PDB entry 1J2P | X-ray diffraction, 2.60 A resolution | chains D and E of the 7 polymer chains in the assembly

Chain D (and E):
Molecule: Proteasome alpha subunit
Organism: Archaeoglobus fulgidus
Notes: EC 3.4.25.1; chain E of this document is another copy of the same molecule, construct and numbering; everything in this record applies to it too
UniProt: O29760 (PSMA_ARCFU); the construct lacks a stretch of the UniProt sequence and is renumbered around it, so the offset changes along the chain: 1-144 = UniProt 1-144; 146-220 = UniProt 145-219; 221-233 = UniProt 221-233
Chain sequence (246 residues; numbered 1 to 233 plus 14 insertion-coded residues; 1 number in that range is skipped by the numbering (no residue carries it; nothing is unmodelled there); the number before each row is that of its first residue; a row labelled like 233A-233M holds insertion residues (233A, then the next letters in order)):
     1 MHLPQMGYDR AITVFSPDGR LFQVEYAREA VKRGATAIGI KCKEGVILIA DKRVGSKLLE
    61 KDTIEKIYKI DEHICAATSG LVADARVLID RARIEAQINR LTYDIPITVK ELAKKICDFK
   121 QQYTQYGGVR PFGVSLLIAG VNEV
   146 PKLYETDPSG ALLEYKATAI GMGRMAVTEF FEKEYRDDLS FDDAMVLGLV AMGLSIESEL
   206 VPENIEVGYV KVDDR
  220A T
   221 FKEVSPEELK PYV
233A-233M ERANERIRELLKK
Not modelled in the structure: 1-3
Sequence notes: conflict Lys-61 (Ala in O29760), Ile-105 (Glu in O29760), Asn-142 (Asp in O29760), Met-170 (Asn169 in O29760)

How chain D and chain E interact:
Pairs across the interface (69):
  Gly-7(D) / Arg-10(E)  hydrogen bond (backbone-side chain)
  Tyr-8(D) / Asp-9(E)  hydrogen bond
  Ile-12(D) / Arg-130(E)
  Thr-13(D) / Gln-23(E)
  Thr-13(D) / Arg-130(E)
  Val-14(D) / Arg-10(E)
  Val-14(D) / Gln-23(E)
  Phe-15(D) / Gln-23(E)
  Phe-15(D) / Tyr-26(E)
  Phe-15(D) / Ala-27(E)  hydrophobic
  Phe-15(D) / Leu-81(E)  hydrophobic
  Phe-15(D) / Arg-130(E)
  Phe-15(D) / Pro-131(E)
  Phe-15(D) / Gly-133(E)
  Ser-16(D) / Tyr-26(E)
  Pro-17(D) / Tyr-26(E)  hydrophobic
  Pro-17(D) / Glu-29(E)
  Asp-18(D) / Glu-29(E)
  Asp-18(D) / Arg-33(E)  hydrogen bond (backbone-side chain)
  Gly-19(D) / Tyr-26(E)
  Gly-19(D) / Glu-29(E)
  Gly-19(D) / Ala-30(E)
  Gly-19(D) / Arg-33(E)  hydrogen bond (backbone-side chain)
  Arg-20(D) / Arg-33(E)
  Leu-21(D) / Leu-81(E)  hydrophobic
  Leu-21(D) / Arg-130(E)
  Lys-41(D) / Glu-60(E)  salt bridge
  Lys-114(D) / Asp-90(E)  salt bridge
  Cys-117(D) / Arg-86(E)  hydrogen bond (backbone-side chain)
  Asp-118(D) / Arg-86(E)  salt bridge
  Asp-118(D) / Val-87(E)
  Asp-118(D) / Asp-90(E)
  Gln-121(D) / Ala-83(E)
  Gln-121(D) / Asp-84(E)
  Gln-121(D) / Val-87(E)
  Thr-124(D) / Arg-130(E)  hydrogen bond (backbone-side chain)
  Gln-125(D) / Tyr-123(E)
  Gln-125(D) / Gly-128(E)
  Gln-125(D) / Val-129(E)
  Gln-125(D) / Arg-130(E)  hydrogen bond (backbone-backbone)
  Gln-125(D) / Phe-132(E)
  Tyr-126(D) / Tyr-123(E)  hydrogen bond
  Tyr-126(D) / Gly-128(E)
  Gly-127(D) / Gly-128(E)  hydrogen bond (backbone-backbone)
  Ser-154(D) / Ala-83(E)
  Gly-155(D) / Ala-83(E)
  Gly-155(D) / Arg-86(E)  hydrogen bond (backbone-side chain)
  Ala-156(D) / Val-82(E)  hydrophobic
  Ala-156(D) / Ala-83(E)
  Ala-156(D) / Arg-86(E)
  Leu-157(D) / Arg-86(E)
  Glu-159(D) / Leu-59(E)
  Glu-159(D) / Glu-60(E)  hydrogen bond (backbone-backbone)
  Glu-159(D) / Thr-63(E)  hydrogen bond
  Tyr-160(D) / Leu-58(E)
  Tyr-160(D) / Leu-59(E)  hydrophobic
  Tyr-160(D) / Glu-60(E)
  Lys-161(D) / Lys-57(E)  hydrogen bond (side chain-backbone)
  Lys-161(D) / Leu-58(E)  hydrogen bond (backbone-backbone)
  Lys-161(D) / Leu-59(E)  hydrogen bond (side chain-backbone)
  Lys-161(D) / Glu-60(E)
  Lys-161(D) / Asp-62(E)
  Ala-162(D) / Leu-58(E)
  Thr-173(D) / Leu-58(E)
  Phe-176(D) / Leu-58(E)  hydrophobic
  Glu-177(D) / Ser-56(E)  hydrogen bond
  Glu-177(D) / Lys-57(E)
  Glu-177(D) / Leu-58(E)
  Tyr-180(D) / Lys-57(E)  hydrogen bond (backbone-side chain)
Other interface residues (no listed pair), chain D (34 interface residues in all): Lys-147
Other interface residues (no listed pair), chain E (31 interface residues in all): Met-6, Arg-93

Summary:
34 residues of chain D face 31 of chain E across their interface, with 17 hydrogen bonds and 3 salt bridges.
Among the polar pairs are Lys-41(D)/Glu-60(E), Lys-114(D)/Asp-90(E) and Asp-118(D)/Arg-86(E).
Both chains are Proteasome alpha subunit (Archaeoglobus fulgidus). Entry 1J2P (alpha-ring from the proteasome
from archaeoglobus fulgidus) was determined by X-ray diffraction, deposited together with 1J2Q.
